7TRH - chains G and B of the 3 polymer chains in the assembly; structure by X-ray diffraction, 3.00 A resolution.

[Chain G]
Molecule: Hemagglutinin
Organism: Influenza A virus
Notes: fragment: head domain
UniProtKB: C9EL84 (C9EL84_9INFA); the construct lacks a stretch of the UniProt sequence, so the offset changes along the chain: 57-83 = UniProt 65-91; 84-90 = UniProt 93-99; 91-116 = UniProt 101-126; 117-133 = UniProt 130-146; 1 more segments
Chain sequence (225 residues; each row starts with the number of its first residue; a row labelled like 116A-116C holds insertion residues (116A, then the next letters in order)):
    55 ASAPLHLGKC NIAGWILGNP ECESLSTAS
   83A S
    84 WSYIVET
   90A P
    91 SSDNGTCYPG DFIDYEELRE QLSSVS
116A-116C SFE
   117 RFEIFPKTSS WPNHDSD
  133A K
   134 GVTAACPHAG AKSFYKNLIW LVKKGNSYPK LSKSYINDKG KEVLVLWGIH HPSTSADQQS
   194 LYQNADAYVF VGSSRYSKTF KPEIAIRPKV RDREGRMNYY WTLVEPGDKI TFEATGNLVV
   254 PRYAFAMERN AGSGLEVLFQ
Disordered / not traced: 55-56, 79-80, 265-273
Cystine bridges: Cys64-Cys76, Cys97-Cys139
Sequence notes: expression tag (55-56, 268-273)
Reported in the primary citation:
  - mutagenesis - R226Q: abolished binding to K03.28 Fab heavy chain
  - mutagenesis - R226Q: abolished binding to S8V1-172

[Chain B]
Molecule: K03.28 Fab lambda light chain
Organism: Homo sapiens
Notes: antibody fragment or engineered binder
Chain sequence (218 residues; each row starts with the number of its first residue; numbers below 1 keep their minus sign (Ala-1 is residue -1)):
    -1 ASSYELTQSP SVSVAPGRTA RITCGGNDIG LKGVHWYQQK PGQAPVLVLY DNNHRPSGIP
    59 ERFSGSISGD TATLTVTRVE ADDGADYFCQ VWDTSSGPPH VIFGGGTKLT VLSQPKGAPS
   119 VTLFPPSSEE LQANKATLVC LISDFYPGAV TVAWKADSSP VKAGVETTTP SKQSNNKYAA
   179 SSYLSLTPEQ WKSHRSYSCQ VTHEGSTVEK TVAPTECS
Disordered / not traced: -1 to 0, 215-216
Cystine bridges: Cys22-Cys87, Cys138-Cys197

[Chain G / chain B interface]
Pairs across the interface - 15 pairs, chain G then chain B:
  Ala137(G) with Leu29(B), hydrophobic
  Pro140(G) with Leu29(B), hydrophobic
  Ala142(G) with Ile65(B); Gly67(B), hydrogen bond (backbone-backbone)
  Gly143(G) with Gly28(B); Leu29(B), hydrogen bond (backbone-backbone); Ile65(B); Gly67(B)
  Ala144(G) with Gly28(B); Leu29(B); Asn50(B); Ile65(B)
  Lys145(G) with Gly28(B); Leu29(B); Asp49(B), salt bridge
Also at the interface, not in a pair above, chain G (7 interface residues in all): Asp133
Also at the interface, not in a pair above, chain B (9 interface residues in all): Lys30, His52, Ser66

[Summary]
The interface between chain G and chain B involves 7 residues on one side and 9 on the other; the contacts
include 2 hydrogen bonds and 1 salt bridge. Polar pairs include Lys145(G)-Asp49(B), Ala142(G)-Gly67(B) and
Gly143(G)-Leu29(B). The paper reports that R226Q of chain G abolishes binding to K03.28 Fab heavy chain; R226Q
of chain G abolishes binding to S8V1-172.
Chain G is Hemagglutinin (Influenza A virus) and chain B is K03.28 Fab lambda light chain (Homo sapiens); the
structure, Human antibody K03.28 in complex with the influenza hemagglutinin head domain of
A/California/07/2009(H1N1)(X-181), was determined by X-ray diffraction.
